3PU1 - chains A and R of the 6 polymer chains in the assembly; structure by X-ray diffraction, 3.14 A resolution.

Chain A:
Protein: Nucleoprotein
Source organism: Vesicular stomatitis Indiana virus
UniProt: P03521 (NCAP_VSIVA); residues 2-422 here = UniProt positions 2-422
Amino-acid sequence (421 residues; each row starts with the number of its first residue):
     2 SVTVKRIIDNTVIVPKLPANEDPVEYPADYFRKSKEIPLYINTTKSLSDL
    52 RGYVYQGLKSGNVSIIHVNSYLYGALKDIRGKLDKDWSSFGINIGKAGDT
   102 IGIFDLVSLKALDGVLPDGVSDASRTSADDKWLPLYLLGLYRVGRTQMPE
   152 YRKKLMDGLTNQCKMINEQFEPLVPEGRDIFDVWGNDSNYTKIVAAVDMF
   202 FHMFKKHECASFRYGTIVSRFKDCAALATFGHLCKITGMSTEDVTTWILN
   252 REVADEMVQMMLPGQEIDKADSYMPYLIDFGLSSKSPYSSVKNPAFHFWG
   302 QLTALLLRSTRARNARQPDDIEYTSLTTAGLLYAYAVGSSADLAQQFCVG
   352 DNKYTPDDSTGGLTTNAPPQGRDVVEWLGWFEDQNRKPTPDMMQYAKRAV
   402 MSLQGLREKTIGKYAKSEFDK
Bound ions: uranyl (VI) ion (4 sites), coordinated by Glu253, Glu323, Asp343, Asp358, Asp384
UniProt features mapped onto this chain:
  - binding site (RNA): Arg143, Tyr152, Lys206, Arg214, Lys286, Arg317, Arg408
From the paper describing this entry:
  - conformationally variable residues (side-chain flip): Arg146

Chain R:
Molecule: 45-nt RNA strand
Sequence (45 nucleotides; row label = number of the first residue in the row):
     1 GGGGGGGGGGGGGGGGGGGGGGGGGGGGGGGGGGGGGGGGGGGGG
Bound ions: uranyl (VI) ion (5 sites), coordinated by G4, G6, G15, G24, G33, G34, G42

Chain A / chain R interface:
Contacting residue pairs (36):
  Asp23(A) with G29(R), phosphate contact
  Arg143(A) with G35(R), hydrogen bond to the base; G36(R), salt bridge to the phosphate
  Met149(A) with G33(R), sugar contact
  Glu151(A) with G33(R), sugar contact; G34(R), phosphate contact; G35(R), phosphate contact
  Lys155(A) with G35(R), salt bridge to the phosphate
  Asn162(A) with G36(R), base contact
  Asn187(A) with G28(R), base contact
  Ala211(A) with G36(R), base contact
  Ser212(A) with G36(R), base contact
  Tyr215(A) with G36(R), base contact
  Ile218(A) with G35(R), base contact; G36(R), phosphate contact; G37(R), phosphate contact
  Asp224(A) with G29(R), hydrogen bond to the sugar; G30(R), hydrogen bond to the sugar; G31(R), phosphate contact
  Cys225(A) with G31(R), phosphate contact
  Ala226(A) with G31(R), hydrogen bond to the phosphate
  Ser285(A) with G29(R), sugar contact
  Lys286(A) with G29(R), salt bridge to the phosphate; G30(R), phosphate contact
  Ser287(A) with G30(R), hydrogen bond to the phosphate
  Ser290(A) with G30(R), phosphate contact; G31(R), phosphate contact
  Ser291(A) with G31(R), hydrogen bond to the phosphate
  Val292(A) with G30(R), phosphate contact; G31(R), base contact
  Arg312(A) with G32(R), base contact
  Asn315(A) with G32(R), sugar contact
  Arg317(A) with G31(R), sugar contact; G32(R), salt bridge to the phosphate
  Arg408(A) with G33(R), base contact; G34(R), salt bridge to the phosphate
Also at the interface, not in a pair above, chain A (31 interface residues in all): Arg146, Lys165, Arg179, Arg214, Val219, Tyr289, Ala316
Also at the interface, not in a pair above, chain R (11 interface residues in all): G27

In short:
31 residues of chain A face 11 of chain R across their interface; the contacts include 6 hydrogen bonds and 5
salt bridges. Polar pairs include Arg143(A)-G35(R), Asp224(A)-G29(R) and Asp224(A)-G30(R). The uranyl (VI) ion
site is built by Glu253(A) and Glu323(A). UniProt lists 7 RNA-binding residues on chain A. The paper reports
conformational variability at Arg146(A).
Chain A is Nucleoprotein (Vesicular stomatitis Indiana virus) and chain R is a 45-nt RNA strand; the
structure, Crystal Structure of a vesicular stomatitis virus nucleocapsid-polyG complex, was determined by
X-ray diffraction together with 3PTO, 3PTX, 3PU0 and 3PU4 from the same study.
